PDB entry 6D6R | electron microscopy, 3.45 A resolution | chains E and F of the 15 polymer chains in the assembly

Chain E:
Molecule: Exosome complex component RRP42
Organism: Homo sapiens
UniProtKB: Q15024 (EXOS7_HUMAN); residue numbers follow UniProt; this construct covers 1-291
Amino-acid sequence (293 residues; row label = number of the first residue in the row; numbers below 1 keep their minus sign (Asp-1 is residue -1)):
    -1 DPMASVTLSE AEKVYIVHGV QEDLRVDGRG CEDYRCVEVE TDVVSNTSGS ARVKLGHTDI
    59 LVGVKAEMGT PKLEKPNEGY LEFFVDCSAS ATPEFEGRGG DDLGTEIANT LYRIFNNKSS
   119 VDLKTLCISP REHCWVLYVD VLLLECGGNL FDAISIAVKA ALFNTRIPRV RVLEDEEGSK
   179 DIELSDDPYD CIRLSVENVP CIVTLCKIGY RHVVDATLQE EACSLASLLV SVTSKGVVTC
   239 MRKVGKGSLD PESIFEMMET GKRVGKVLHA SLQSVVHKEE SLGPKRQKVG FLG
Disordered / not traced: -1 to 4, 291
Construct notes: expression tag (-1 to 0)

Chain F:
Molecule: Exosome complex component MTR3
Organism: Homo sapiens
UniProtKB: Q5RKV6 (EXOS6_HUMAN); residue numbers follow UniProt; this construct covers 1-272
Amino-acid sequence (272 residues; numbered 1 to 272; the number before each row is that of its first residue):
     1 MPGDHRRIRG PEESQPPQLY AADEEEAPGT RDPTRLRPVY ARAGLLSQAK GSAYLEAGGT
    61 KVLCAVSGPR QAEGGERGGG PAGAGGEAPA ALRGRLLCDF RRAPFAGRRR RAPPGGCEER
   121 ELALALQEAL EPAVRLGRYP RAQLEVSALL LEDGGSALAA ALTAAALALA DAGVEMYDLV
   181 VGCGLSLAPG PAPTWLLDPT RLEEERAAAG LTVALMPVLN QVAGLLGSGE GGLTESWAEA
   241 VRLGLEGCQR LYPVLQQSLV RAARRRGAAA QP
Disordered / not traced: 1-2, 73-88, 271-272

Interface between chain E and chain F:
Contacting residue pairs - 48 pairs, chain E then chain F:
  Leu71(E) with Gln15(F)
  Glu72(E) with Leu19(F)
  Asn107(E) with Cys117(F), hydrogen bond (side chain-backbone); Glu121(F)
  Arg111(E) with Glu118(F), salt bridge; Glu121(F), salt bridge; Leu226(F); Gly227(F), hydrogen bond (side chain-backbone); Ser228(F)
  Asn115(E) with Gly229(F); Glu230(F); Gly231(F)
  Ser117(E) with Glu230(F)
  Gly234(E) with Leu233(F)
  Val235(E) with Gly232(F); Leu233(F), hydrophobic
  Val236(E) with Trp237(F), hydrogen bond (backbone-side chain)
  Thr237(E) with Ser228(F); Gly229(F), hydrogen bond (backbone-backbone); Trp237(F)
  Cys238(E) with Gly227(F)
  Met239(E) with Leu211(F), hydrophobic; Leu225(F); Leu226(F); Gly227(F), hydrogen bond (backbone-backbone); Trp237(F), hydrophobic
  Arg240(E) with Glu128(F), salt bridge; Leu226(F)
  Lys241(E) with Glu128(F); Ala223(F), hydrogen bond (side chain-backbone); Leu225(F)
  Val242(E) with Glu128(F)
  Gly243(E) with Glu128(F)
  Lys244(E) with Glu131(F)
  Gly245(E) with Pro132(F); Ala223(F)
  Ser246(E) with Met216(F); Gln221(F), hydrogen bond; Val222(F), hydrogen bond (side chain-backbone)
  Leu247(E) with Gln221(F); Val222(F), hydrogen bond (backbone-backbone)
  Asp248(E) with Gln221(F)
  Pro249(E) with Asn220(F); Leu245(F), hydrophobic
  Phe253(E) with Arg242(F)
  Met256(E) with Thr234(F); Trp237(F), hydrophobic
  Lys260(E) with Thr234(F)
Other interface residues (no listed pair), chain E (30 interface residues in all): Asp100, Thr103, Asn114, Lys116, Leu226
Other interface residues (no listed pair), chain F (33 interface residues in all): Gly116, Arg120, Leu124, Gly224, Ala238, Val241

Overview:
30 residues of chain E face 33 of chain F across their interface; the contacts include 9 hydrogen bonds and 3
salt bridges. Among the polar pairs are Arg111(E)-Glu118(F), Arg111(E)-Glu121(F) and Arg240(E)-Glu128(F).
Chain E is Exosome complex component RRP42 and chain F is Exosome complex component MTR3, both from Homo
sapiens; the structure, Human nuclear exosome-MTR4 RNA complex - composite map after focused reconstruction,
was determined by electron microscopy, deposited together with 6D6Q.
